PDB entry 8BTS | X-ray diffraction, 3.03 A resolution | chains A and B of the 4 polymer chains in the assembly

# Chain A
Protein: Nitrogenase protein alpha chain
Source organism: Azotobacter vinelandii DJ
Reference sequence: C1DGZ7 (C1DGZ7_AZOVD); residue numbers follow UniProt; this construct covers 3-492
Sequence (500 residues; numbered -7 to 492; the number before each row is that of its first residue; numbers below 1 keep their minus sign (Met-7 is residue -7)):
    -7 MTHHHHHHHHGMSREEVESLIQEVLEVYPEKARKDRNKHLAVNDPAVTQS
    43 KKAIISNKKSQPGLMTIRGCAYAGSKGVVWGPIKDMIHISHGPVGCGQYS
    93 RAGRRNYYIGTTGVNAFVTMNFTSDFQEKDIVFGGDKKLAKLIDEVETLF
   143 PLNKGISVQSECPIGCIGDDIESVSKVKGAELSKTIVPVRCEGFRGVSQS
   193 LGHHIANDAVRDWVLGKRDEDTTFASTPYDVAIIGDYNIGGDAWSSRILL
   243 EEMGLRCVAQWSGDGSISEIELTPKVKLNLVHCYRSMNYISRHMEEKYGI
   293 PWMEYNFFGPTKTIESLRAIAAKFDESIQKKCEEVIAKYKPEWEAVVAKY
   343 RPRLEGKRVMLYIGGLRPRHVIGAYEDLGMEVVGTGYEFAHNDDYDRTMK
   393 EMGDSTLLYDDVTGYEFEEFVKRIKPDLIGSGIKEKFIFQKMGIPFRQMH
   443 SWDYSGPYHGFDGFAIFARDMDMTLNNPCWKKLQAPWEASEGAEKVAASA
Unresolved in the structure: -7 to 3, 481-492
Construct notes: initiating methionine (-7); expression tag (-6 to 2); engineered mutation Ala45 (Cys in C1DGZ7), Cys158 (Leu in C1DGZ7)
Ion coordination: fe(8)-S(7) cluster, oxidized Fe: Cys62, Cys88, Cys154 (shared with Cys70(B), Cys95(B), Ser188(B) of chain B); Fe ion near Cys275 (its only coordinating residue here)
Residues lining bound ligands:
  - fe(8)-S(7) cluster, oxidized (1CL): Cys62, Tyr64, Pro85, Val86, Gly87, Cys88, Tyr91, Glu153, Cys154, Gly185
  - 3-hydroxy-3-carboxy-adipic acid (HCA): Ala65, Arg96, Gln191, Gly424, Ile425, Lys426, Gln440, His442
  - ICS (iron-sulfur-molybdenum cluster with interstitial carbon): Val70, Arg96, His195, Tyr229, Ile231, Cys275, Arg277, Ser278, Ile355, Gly356, Gly357, Leu358, Arg359, Pro360, Phe381, Met441, His442
From the paper describing this entry:
  - fe(8)-S(7) cluster, oxidized coordination: Cys154 (proposed by the authors, not directly observed)
  - mutagenesis - C45A/L158C: unchanged catalytic activity

# Chain B
Protein: Nitrogenase molybdenum-iron protein beta chain
Source organism: Azotobacter vinelandii DJ
Notes: EC 1.18.6.1
Reference sequence: P07329 (NIFK_AZOVI); residue numbers follow UniProt; this construct covers 1-523
Sequence (523 residues; row label = number of the first residue in the row):
     1 MSQQVDKIKASYPLFLDQDYKDMLAKKRDGFEEKYPQDKIDEVFQWTTTK
    51 EYQELNFQREALTVNPAKACQPLGAVLCALGFEKTMPYVHGSQGCVAYFR
   101 SYFNRHFREPVSCVSDSMTEDAAVFGGQQNMKDGLQNCKATYKPDMIAVS
   151 TTCMAEVIGDDLNAFINNSKKEGFIPDEFPVPFAHTPSFVGSHVTGWDNM
   201 FEGIARYFTLKSMDDKVVGSNKKINIVPGFETYLGNFRVIKRMLSEMGVG
   251 YSLLSDPEEVLDTPADGQFRMYAGGTTQEEMKDAPNALNTVLLQPWHLEK
   301 TKKFVEGTWKHEVPKLNIPMGLDWTDEFLMKVSEISGQPIPASLTKERGR
   351 LVDMMTDSHTWLHGKRFALWGDPDFVMGLVKFLLELGCEPVHILCHNGNK
   401 RWKKAVDAILAASPYGKNATVYIGKDLWHLRSLVFTDKPDFMIGNSYGKF
   451 IQRDTLHKGKEFEVPLIRIGFPIFDRHHLHRSTTLGYEGAMQILTTLVNS
   501 ILERLDEETRGMQATDYNHDLVR
Unresolved in the structure: 1
Ion coordination: fe(8)-S(7) cluster, oxidized Fe: Cys70, Cys95, Ser188 (shared with Cys62(A), Cys88(A), Cys154(A) of chain A); Fe ion site 1: Arg108, Glu109 (shared with 2 residues of chain D); Fe ion site 2: Asp353, Asp357 (shared with 2 residues of chain D)
Residues lining bound ligands: fe(8)-S(7) cluster, oxidized (1CL): Cys70, Pro72, Ser92, Gly94, Cys95, Tyr98, Phe99, Thr152, Cys153, Ser188

# How chain A and chain B interact
Residue-residue contacts - 208 pairs, chain A then chain B:
  Val19(A) - Ala140(B)
  Val19(A) - Lys143(B)
  Tyr20(A) - Thr141(B)
  Pro21(A) - Gln136(B)
  Pro21(A) - Asn137(B)
  Pro21(A) - Ala140(B)
  Lys23(A) - Gln129(B)
  Lys23(A) - Asp133(B)  salt bridge
  Ala24(A) - Asn137(B)
  Lys51(A) - Thr119(B)
  Lys51(A) - Asp121(B)  salt bridge
  Ser52(A) - Gln93(B)
  Ser52(A) - Ser117(B)
  Pro54(A) - Ser115(B)
  Pro54(A) - Asp116(B)
  Pro54(A) - Asn130(B)
  Pro54(A) - Asp133(B)
  Pro54(A) - Gly134(B)
  Pro54(A) - Asn137(B)  hydrogen bond (backbone-side chain)
  Gly55(A) - Val114(B)
  Gly55(A) - Ser115(B)  hydrogen bond (backbone-backbone)
  Gly55(A) - Asp116(B)
  Gly55(A) - Gly134(B)
  Gly55(A) - Cys138(B)
  Gly55(A) - Tyr142(B)
  Leu56(A) - Asn137(B)
  Leu56(A) - Thr141(B)
  Leu56(A) - Tyr142(B)  hydrogen bond (backbone-side chain)
  Met57(A) - Met86(B)  hydrophobic
  Met57(A) - Arg100(B)  hydrogen bond
  Met57(A) - Ser112(B)
  Met57(A) - Cys113(B)
  Met57(A) - Val114(B)
  Met57(A) - Tyr142(B)
  Met57(A) - Met271(B)  hydrophobic
  Thr58(A) - Gln93(B)
  Thr58(A) - Arg100(B)
  Arg60(A) - Gln93(B)
  Arg60(A) - Ala97(B)
  Gly61(A) - Gln93(B)  hydrogen bond (backbone-side chain)
  Gly61(A) - Gly94(B)
  Gly61(A) - Ala97(B)
  Cys62(A) - Gly94(B)
  Tyr64(A) - Tyr98(B)
  Ala65(A) - Tyr98(B)
  Lys76(A) - Glu32(B)  salt bridge
  Pro85(A) - Ser188(B)
  Val86(A) - Pro66(B)  hydrophobic
  Val86(A) - Lys68(B)
  Val86(A) - Ala69(B)
  Val86(A) - Cys70(B)
  Gly87(A) - Cys70(B)
  Gln90(A) - Pro66(B)  hydrogen bond (side chain-backbone)
  Gln90(A) - Lys68(B)  hydrogen bond (side chain-backbone)
  Gln90(A) - Tyr102(B)
  Gln90(A) - Tyr447(B)  hydrogen bond (backbone-side chain)
  Tyr91(A) - Ala69(B)
  Tyr91(A) - Cys70(B)  hydrogen bond (side chain-backbone)
  Tyr91(A) - Leu73(B)
  Tyr91(A) - Tyr98(B)  hydrophobic
  Tyr91(A) - Phe99(B)  hydrophobic
  Tyr91(A) - Tyr102(B)  hydrophobic
  Ser92(A) - Tyr98(B)
  Arg93(A) - Asn65(B)  hydrogen bond
  Arg93(A) - Tyr447(B)
  Arg93(A) - Phe450(B)
  Gly95(A) - Arg105(B)
  Tyr99(A) - Ser11(B)
  Thr103(A) - Ile40(B)
  Thr104(A) - Arg453(B)
  Thr104(A) - Asp454(B)
  Gly105(A) - Trp428(B)
  Val106(A) - Ile40(B)
  Val106(A) - Val43(B)  hydrophobic
  Val106(A) - Phe44(B)  hydrophobic
  Asn107(A) - Lys34(B)
  Met112(A) - Val64(B)  hydrophobic
  Met112(A) - Asn65(B)
  Met112(A) - Trp428(B)  hydrophobic
  Asn113(A) - Thr63(B)
  Asn113(A) - Val64(B)
  Asn113(A) - Asn65(B)  hydrogen bond (backbone-backbone)
  Asn113(A) - Pro66(B)
  Phe114(A) - Leu62(B)  hydrophobic
  Phe114(A) - Thr63(B)
  Phe114(A) - Val64(B)  hydrophobic
  Thr115(A) - Thr63(B)  hydrogen bond (backbone-backbone)
  Asp117(A) - Thr63(B)
  Asp117(A) - Lys68(B)  salt bridge
  Phe118(A) - Phe189(B)
  Gln119(A) - Lys68(B)
  Gln119(A) - Phe189(B)
  Glu120(A) - Phe189(B)  hydrogen bond (backbone-backbone)
  Glu120(A) - Val190(B)
  Ile123(A) - Phe189(B)  hydrophobic
  Lys130(A) - Ala61(B)
  Lys133(A) - Glu60(B)
  Lys133(A) - Ala61(B)
  Leu134(A) - Ala61(B)
  Leu134(A) - Leu62(B)  hydrophobic
  Glu137(A) - Arg59(B)
  Glu137(A) - Glu60(B)  hydrogen bond (side chain-backbone)
  Glu137(A) - Ala61(B)  hydrogen bond (side chain-backbone)
  Glu137(A) - Leu62(B)  hydrogen bond (side chain-backbone)
  Val138(A) - Leu62(B)  hydrophobic
  Thr140(A) - Trp46(B)
  Leu141(A) - Tyr52(B)  hydrogen bond (backbone-side chain)
  Leu141(A) - Leu55(B)
  Leu141(A) - Asn56(B)
  Leu141(A) - Arg59(B)
  Phe142(A) - Trp428(B)  hydrophobic
  Pro143(A) - Trp46(B)
  Leu144(A) - Tyr35(B)
  Leu144(A) - Lys39(B)
  Leu144(A) - Val43(B)  hydrophobic
  Lys146(A) - Glu32(B)
  Lys146(A) - Glu33(B)  hydrogen bond (side chain-backbone)
  Cys154(A) - Ser92(B)  hydrogen bond
  Cys154(A) - Cys153(B)  hydrophobic
  Pro155(A) - Cys153(B)  hydrophobic
  Cys158(A) - Val157(B)  hydrophobic
  Ile159(A) - Val157(B)  hydrophobic
  Phe186(A) - Thr119(B)
  Phe186(A) - Glu120(B)  hydrogen bond (backbone-backbone)
  Phe186(A) - Met154(B)  hydrophobic
  Arg187(A) - Glu120(B)  salt bridge
  Gly188(A) - Thr119(B)
  Val189(A) - Gln93(B)  hydrogen bond (backbone-side chain)
  Arg210(A) - Glu33(B)  salt bridge
  Phe216(A) - Phe31(B)  hydrophobic
  Gly232(A) - Ser11(B)
  Gly232(A) - Phe15(B)
  Gly233(A) - Phe15(B)
  Trp236(A) - Phe15(B)  hydrophobic
  Trp236(A) - Tyr20(B)
  Trp236(A) - Met23(B)
  Trp236(A) - Leu24(B)
  Ser237(A) - Tyr20(B)
  Arg239(A) - Met23(B)
  Arg239(A) - Lys27(B)
  Arg239(A) - Phe31(B)
  Ile240(A) - Asp19(B)
  Ile240(A) - Tyr20(B)  hydrophobic
  Ile240(A) - Met23(B)
  Arg248(A) - Phe31(B)
  Cys249(A) - Phe31(B)
  Val250(A) - Phe31(B)
  Gln252(A) - Lys27(B)
  Asp256(A) - Lys27(B)  salt bridge
  Ser258(A) - Phe31(B)
  Ser258(A) - Glu32(B)
  Ser260(A) - Phe31(B)  hydrogen bond (side chain-backbone)
  Ser260(A) - Glu32(B)  hydrogen bond (side chain-backbone)
  Ser260(A) - Glu33(B)
  Glu261(A) - Lys27(B)  salt bridge
  Glu261(A) - Phe31(B)
  Glu261(A) - Glu32(B)
  Leu264(A) - Phe31(B)
  Lys330(A) - Ser2(B)
  Glu334(A) - Ser2(B)  hydrogen bond
  Glu334(A) - Gln3(B)  hydrogen bond (side chain-backbone)
  Ala337(A) - Val5(B)
  Val338(A) - Val5(B)
  Lys341(A) - Val5(B)
  Lys341(A) - Asp6(B)  salt bridge
  Tyr342(A) - Ile8(B)
  Thr405(A) - Tyr142(B)
  Gly406(A) - Tyr142(B)  hydrogen bond (backbone-side chain)
  Tyr407(A) - Thr141(B)
  Tyr407(A) - Tyr142(B)  hydrogen bond (backbone-side chain)
  Glu410(A) - Phe269(B)
  Ile425(A) - Ser101(B)
  Ile425(A) - Asn104(B)
  Lys426(A) - Ala97(B)
  Lys426(A) - Arg100(B)
  Lys426(A) - Ser101(B)
  Lys426(A) - Asn104(B)
  Phe429(A) - Asn104(B)
  Phe429(A) - Arg108(B)
  Phe429(A) - Glu109(B)
  Phe429(A) - Pro110(B)
  Ile430(A) - Pro110(B)  hydrophobic
  Ile430(A) - Phe269(B)  hydrophobic
  Lys433(A) - Glu109(B)  salt bridge
  Lys433(A) - Pro110(B)
  Lys433(A) - Thr263(B)  hydrogen bond (side chain-backbone)
  Lys433(A) - Pro264(B)
  Lys433(A) - Ala265(B)
  Lys433(A) - Asp266(B)
  Lys433(A) - Gly267(B)  hydrogen bond (backbone-backbone)
  Lys433(A) - Gln268(B)  hydrogen bond (backbone-backbone)
  Met434(A) - Gly267(B)
  Met434(A) - Phe269(B)
  Gly448(A) - Ala10(B)
  Gly448(A) - Ser11(B)  hydrogen bond (backbone-backbone)
  Pro449(A) - Ser11(B)
  Asp454(A) - Ser2(B)  hydrogen bond (side chain-backbone)
  Asp454(A) - Gln3(B)  hydrogen bond (backbone-side chain)
  Asp454(A) - Tyr20(B)  hydrogen bond
  Ala457(A) - Gln3(B)
  Ala457(A) - Ile8(B)
  Ile458(A) - Gln3(B)
  Ile458(A) - Ile8(B)  hydrophobic
  Ile458(A) - Lys9(B)
  Ile458(A) - Ala10(B)  hydrophobic
  Leu475(A) - Ala265(B)
  Leu475(A) - Asp266(B)
  Leu475(A) - Gly267(B)
Also at the interface, not in a pair above, chain A (113 interface residues in all): Gln53, Asp77, Cys88, Ile101, Thr111, Ser116, Gly185, Ser190, Glu243, Tyr331, Gln432, Gly435, Ser447, Arg461
Also at the interface, not in a pair above, chain B (102 interface residues in all): Leu14, Gln58, Ala67, Met118, Ala123, Ile158, Gly191, His396, Leu427

# Summary
Chain A and chain B form an interface of 113 and 102 residues respectively, with 34 hydrogen bonds and 10 salt
bridges. Polar contacts include Lys23(A)-Asp133(B), Lys51(A)-Asp121(B) and Lys76(A)-Glu32(B). The paper
reports that C45A/L158C of chain A leave catalytic activity unchanged; fe(8)-S(7) cluster, oxidized
coordination by Cys154(A).
Chain A is Nitrogenase protein alpha chain and chain B is Nitrogenase molybdenum-iron protein beta chain, both
from Azotobacter vinelandii DJ; the structure, Nitrogenase MoFe protein from A. vinelandii alpha double mutant
C45A/L158C, was determined by X-ray diffraction.
